1EV1 - chains 1 and 4 of the 4 polymer chains in the assembly; structure by X-ray diffraction, 3.55 A resolution.

# Chain 1
Name: Echovirus 1
Source organism: Human echovirus 1
Notes: fragment: vp1, vp2, vp3, vp4
UniProt: O91734 (POLG_EC01F); residues 1-281 here correspond to UniProt positions 569-849 (UniProt number = residue number + 568)
Amino-acid sequence (281 residues; numbered 1 to 281; the number before each row is that of its first residue):
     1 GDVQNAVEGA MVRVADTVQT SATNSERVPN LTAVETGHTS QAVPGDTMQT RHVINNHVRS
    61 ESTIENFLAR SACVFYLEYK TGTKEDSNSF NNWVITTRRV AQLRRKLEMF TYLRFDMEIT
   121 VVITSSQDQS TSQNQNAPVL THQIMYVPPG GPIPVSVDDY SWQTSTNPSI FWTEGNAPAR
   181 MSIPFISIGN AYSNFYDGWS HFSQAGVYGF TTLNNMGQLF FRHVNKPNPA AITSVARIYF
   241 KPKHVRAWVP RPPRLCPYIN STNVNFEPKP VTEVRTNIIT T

# Chain 4
Name: Echovirus 1
Source organism: Human echovirus 1
Notes: fragment: vp1, vp2, vp3, vp4
UniProt: O91734 (POLG_EC01F); aligned to UniProt positions 22-89 over residues 2-69 (the alignment contains insertions or deletions, so no single offset holds)
Amino-acid sequence (68 residues; row label = number of the first residue in the row):
     2 GAQVSTQKTG AHETSLSATG NSIIHYTNIN YYKDAASNSA NRQDFTQDPG KFTEPMKDVM
    62 IKTLPALN
Disordered / not traced: 16-22

# How chain 1 and chain 4 interact
Residue-residue contacts (60; chain 1 residue first):
  Val3(1) with Asn42(4)
  Gln4(1) with Ala36(4); Asn39(4), hydrogen bond (backbone-side chain)
  Asn5(1) with Gln4(4), hydrogen bond; Asn42(4)
  Ala6(1) with Ser40(4); Ala41(4); Asn42(4)
  Val7(1) with Gln4(4); Ser6(4); Tyr27(4); Asn29(4)
  Glu8(1) with Asn42(4)
  Gly9(1) with Gln44(4)
  Ala10(1) with Gln44(4), hydrogen bond (backbone-backbone); Asp45(4); Phe46(4), hydrogen bond (backbone-backbone); Thr47(4)
  Met11(1) with Phe46(4), hydrophobic
  Val12(1) with Phe46(4)
  Arg27(1) with Thr64(4)
  Val28(1) with Lys63(4); Thr64(4), hydrogen bond (backbone-backbone)
  Pro29(1) with Lys63(4)
  Thr32(1) with Ala67(4)
  Ala33(1) with Ala67(4)
  Thr36(1) with Met57(4); Met61(4)
  Gly37(1) with Met57(4)
  His38(1) with Thr54(4); Glu55(4), salt bridge; Met57(4); Met61(4)
  Thr39(1) with Thr54(4), hydrogen bond (backbone-backbone)
  Gln41(1) with Thr54(4), hydrogen bond; Glu55(4); Lys63(4), hydrogen bond (backbone-side chain)
  Ala42(1) with Lys63(4)
  Asp46(1) with Lys63(4), salt bridge
  Asn56(1) with Ala12(4)
  Val58(1) with Lys9(4); Phe46(4), hydrophobic
  Arg59(1) with Gln48(4), hydrogen bond
  Ser60(1) with Phe46(4)
  Thr63(1) with Phe46(4)
  Glu65(1) with Ala41(4); Asn42(4), hydrogen bond (side chain-backbone)
  Asn66(1) with Arg43(4), hydrogen bond (side chain-backbone)
  Ala69(1) with Arg43(4), hydrogen bond (backbone-side chain)
  Asp116(1) with Ala37(4)
  Ser182(1) with Ala37(4); Ser38(4)
  Lys243(1) with Ala37(4), hydrogen bond (side chain-backbone); Ser38(4); Asn39(4), hydrogen bond (side chain-backbone)
  His244(1) with Ala36(4); Ala37(4); Asn39(4), hydrogen bond (side chain-backbone); Ser40(4), hydrogen bond (side chain-backbone)
  Pro250(1) with Phe53(4)
Also at the interface, not in a pair above, chain 1 (40 interface residues in all): Asp2, Leu31, Val43, Ile183, Pro184
Also at the interface, not in a pair above, chain 4 (31 interface residues in all): Pro56, Leu65, Pro66, Leu68

# Overview
Chain 1 and chain 4 form an interface of 40 and 31 residues respectively, with 16 hydrogen bonds and 2 salt
bridges. Polar contacts include His38(1)-Glu55(4), Asp46(1)-Lys63(4) and Gln4(1)-Asn39(4).
Here chain 1 is Echovirus 1 and chain 4 is Echovirus 1, both from Human echovirus 1. Entry 1EV1 (ECHOVIRUS 1)
was determined by X-ray diffraction.
